3C5G - chains A and T of the 4 polymer chains in the assembly; structure by X-ray diffraction, 2.20 A resolution.

== Chain A ==
Name: DNA polymerase lambda
From: Homo sapiens
Notes: EC 2.7.7.7, 4.2.99.-; fragment: DNA binding region
UniProtKB: Q9UGP5 (DPOLL_HUMAN); residues 242-575 here = UniProt positions 242-575
Sequence (335 residues; row label = number of the first residue in the row):
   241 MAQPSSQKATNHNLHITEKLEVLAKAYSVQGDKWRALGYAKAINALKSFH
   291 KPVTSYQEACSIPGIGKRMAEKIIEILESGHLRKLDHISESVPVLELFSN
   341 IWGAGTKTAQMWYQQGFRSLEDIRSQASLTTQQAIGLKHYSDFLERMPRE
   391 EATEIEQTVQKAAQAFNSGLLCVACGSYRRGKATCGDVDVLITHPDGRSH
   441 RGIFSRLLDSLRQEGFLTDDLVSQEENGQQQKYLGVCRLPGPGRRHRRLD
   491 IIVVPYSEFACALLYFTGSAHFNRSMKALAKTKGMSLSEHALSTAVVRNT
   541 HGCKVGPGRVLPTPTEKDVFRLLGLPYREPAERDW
Unresolved in the structure: 241-248, 538-540
Differences from the reference sequence: expression tag (241); engineered mutation Lys517 (Arg in Q9UGP5)
What the authors report for this chain:
  - binding site for the 11-nt DNA strand (chain T): Lys517
  - conformationally variable residues (side-chain flip): Tyr505, Phe506

== Chain T ==
Molecule: 11-nt DNA strand
Sequence (11 nucleotides; row label = number of the first residue in the row):
     1 CGGCAATACTG

== How chain A and chain T interact ==
Residue-residue contacts (25; chain A residue first):
  Trp274(A) with DC4(T), stacking on the base; DA5(T), phosphate contact
  Leu277(A) with DC4(T), base contact
  Thr371(A) with DG11(T), phosphate contact
  Val462(A) with DC9(T), phosphate contact; DT10(T), phosphate contact
  Ser463(A) with DC9(T), phosphate contact; DT10(T), hydrogen bond to the phosphate
  Gln464(A) with DC9(T), sugar contact; DT10(T), phosphate contact
  Lys472(A) with DA8(T), hydrogen bond to the sugar; DC9(T), phosphate contact
  Tyr505(A) with DA6(T), base contact
  Arg514(A) with DA5(T), salt bridge to the phosphate
  Lys517(A) with DA5(T), base contact; DA6(T), sugar contact
  Lys521(A) with DC4(T), phosphate contact; DA6(T), phosphate contact
  Leu527(A) with DA6(T), sugar contact
  Ser528(A) with DA6(T), phosphate contact; DT7(T), sugar contact
  Glu529(A) with DT7(T), sugar contact; DA8(T), sugar contact
  His530(A) with DT7(T), phosphate contact; DA8(T), salt bridge to the phosphate
Other interface residues (no listed pair), chain A (19 interface residues in all): Gln372, Leu461, Ala518, Ser526

== Summary ==
19 residues of chain A and 8 residues of chain T are in contact, with 2 hydrogen bonds, 2 salt bridges and 1
aromatic stacking contact. Polar pairs include Lys472(A)-DA8(T), Ser463(A)-DT10(T) and Arg514(A)-DA5(T). The
paper reports a binding site for the 11-nt DNA strand (chain T) at Lys517(A); conformational variability at
Tyr505(A) and Phe506(A).
Here chain A is DNA polymerase lambda (Homo sapiens) and chain T is an 11-nt DNA strand. Entry 3C5G (Structure
of a ternary complex of the R517K Pol lambda mutant) was determined by X-ray diffraction, deposited together
with 3C5F.
